7WTK - chains A and I of the 9 polymer chains in the assembly; structure by electron microscopy, 3.60 A resolution.

== Chain A ==
Name: Spike glycoprotein
Organism: Severe acute respiratory syndrome coronavirus 2
UniProt: P0DTC2 (SPIKE_SARS2); aligned to UniProt positions 14-1159 over residues 14-1164 (the alignment contains insertions or deletions, so no single offset holds)
Amino-acid sequence (1149 residues; each row starts with the number of its first residue; note: 5 numbers in that range are skipped by the numbering (no residue carries them; nothing is unmodelled there)):
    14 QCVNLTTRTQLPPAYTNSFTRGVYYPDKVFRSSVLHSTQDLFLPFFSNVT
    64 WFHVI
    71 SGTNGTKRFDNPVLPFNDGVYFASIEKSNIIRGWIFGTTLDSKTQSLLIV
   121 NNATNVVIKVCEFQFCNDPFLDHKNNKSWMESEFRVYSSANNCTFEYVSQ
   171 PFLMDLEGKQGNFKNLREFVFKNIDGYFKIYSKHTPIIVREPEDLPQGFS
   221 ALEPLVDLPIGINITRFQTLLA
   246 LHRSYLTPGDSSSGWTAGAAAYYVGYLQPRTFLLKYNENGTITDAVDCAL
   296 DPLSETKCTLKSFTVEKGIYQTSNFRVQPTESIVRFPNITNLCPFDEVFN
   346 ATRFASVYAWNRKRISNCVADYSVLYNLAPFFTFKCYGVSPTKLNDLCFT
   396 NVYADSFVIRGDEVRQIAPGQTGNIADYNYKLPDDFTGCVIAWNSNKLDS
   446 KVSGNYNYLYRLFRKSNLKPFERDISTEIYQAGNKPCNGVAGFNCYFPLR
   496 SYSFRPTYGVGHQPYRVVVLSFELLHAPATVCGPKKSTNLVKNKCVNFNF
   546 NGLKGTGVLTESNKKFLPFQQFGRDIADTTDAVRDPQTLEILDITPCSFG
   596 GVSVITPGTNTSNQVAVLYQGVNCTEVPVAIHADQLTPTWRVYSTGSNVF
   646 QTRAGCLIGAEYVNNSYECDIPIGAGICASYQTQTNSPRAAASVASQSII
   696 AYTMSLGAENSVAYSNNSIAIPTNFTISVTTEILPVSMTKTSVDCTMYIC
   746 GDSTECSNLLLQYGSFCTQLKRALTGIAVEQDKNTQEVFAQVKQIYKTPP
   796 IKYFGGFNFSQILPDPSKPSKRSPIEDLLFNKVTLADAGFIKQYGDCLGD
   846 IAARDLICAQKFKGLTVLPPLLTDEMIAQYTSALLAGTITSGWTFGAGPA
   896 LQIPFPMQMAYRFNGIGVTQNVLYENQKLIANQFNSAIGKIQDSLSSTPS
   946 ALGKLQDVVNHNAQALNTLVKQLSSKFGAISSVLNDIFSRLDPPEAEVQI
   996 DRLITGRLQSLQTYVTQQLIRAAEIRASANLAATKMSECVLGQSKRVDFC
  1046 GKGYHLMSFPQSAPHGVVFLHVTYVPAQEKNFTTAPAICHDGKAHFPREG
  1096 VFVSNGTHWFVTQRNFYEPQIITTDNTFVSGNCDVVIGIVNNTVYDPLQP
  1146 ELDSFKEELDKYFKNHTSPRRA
Unresolved in the structure: 71-76, 246-255, 679-690, 831-850, 1165-1167
Cystine bridges: Cys15-Cys136, Cys131-Cys163, Cys293-Cys303, Cys338-Cys363, Cys381-Cys434, Cys393-Cys527, Cys482-Cys490, Cys619-Cys651, Cys664-Cys673, Cys740-Cys762, Cys745-Cys751, Cys1034-Cys1045, Cys1084-Cys1128
Covalently attached groups: N-acetylglucosamine (NAG) linked to Asn17, Asn61, Asn125, Asn145, Asn233, Asn605, Asn618, Asn659, Asn711, Asn719, Asn803, Asn1100, Asn1136, Asn1160
Sequence notes: variant Val67 (Ala in P0DTC2), Ile95 (Thr in P0DTC2), Asp142 (Gly in P0DTC2), Ile208 (Leu212 in P0DTC2), Asp341 (Gly339 in P0DTC2), Leu373 (Ser371 in P0DTC2), Pro375 (Ser373 in P0DTC2), Phe377 (Ser375 in P0DTC2), Asn419 (Lys417 in P0DTC2), Lys442 (Asn440 in P0DTC2), Ser448 (Gly446 in P0DTC2), Asn479 (Ser477 in P0DTC2), Lys480 (Thr478 in P0DTC2), Ala486 (Glu484 in P0DTC2), Arg495 (Gln493 in P0DTC2), Ser498 (Gly496 in P0DTC2), Arg500 (Gln498 in P0DTC2), Tyr503 (Asn501 in P0DTC2), His507 (Tyr505 in P0DTC2), Lys549 (Thr547 in P0DTC2), Gly616 (Asp614 in P0DTC2), Tyr657 (His655 in P0DTC2), Ala685 (Arg683 in P0DTC2), Ala687 (Arg685 in P0DTC2), Lys766 (Asn764 in P0DTC2), Tyr798 (Asp796 in P0DTC2), Pro819 (Phe817 in P0DTC2), Lys858 (Asn856 in P0DTC2), Pro894 (Ala892 in P0DTC2), Pro901 (Ala899 in P0DTC2), Pro944 (Ala942 in P0DTC2), His956 (Gln954 in P0DTC2), Lys971 (Asn969 in P0DTC2), Phe983 (Leu981 in P0DTC2); insertion (211-213); engineered mutation Pro988 (Lys986 in P0DTC2), Pro989 (Val987 in P0DTC2); expression tag (1165-1167)
UniProt features mapped onto this chain:
  - glycosylation (N-linked (GlcNAc...) asparagine): Asn17 (complex), Asn61 (hybrid), Asn336 (complex), Asn608 (hybrid)

== Chain I ==
Name: Heavy chain of XGv286
Organism: Homo sapiens
Amino-acid sequence (118 residues; each row starts with the number of its first residue):
     2 VQLVQSGAEVKKPGASVKVSCKASGYTFSSYYIHWVRQAPGQGPEWMAII
    52 NPGDGGASYAQKFQGRVTLTRDTSTSTLYMELSSLRSEDTAVYYCARAEG
   102 SSWLGWFDPWGQGTLVTV
Cystine bridges: Cys22-Cys96

== Interface between chain A and chain I ==
Residue-residue contacts (16):
  Lys442(A) - Leu105(I)
  Val447(A) - Tyr33(I)
  Val447(A) - Ile50(I)  hydrophobic
  Val447(A) - Asn52(I)
  Val447(A) - Gly57(I)
  Val447(A) - Ala58(I)
  Val447(A) - Ser59(I)  hydrogen bond (backbone-backbone)
  Val447(A) - Trp104(I)  hydrophobic
  Ser448(A) - Gly57(I)
  Arg500(A) - Ala58(I)  hydrogen bond (side chain-backbone)
  Arg500(A) - Ser59(I)
  Pro501(A) - Ser59(I)
  Pro501(A) - Trp104(I)  hydrophobic
  Thr502(A) - Ser59(I)  hydrogen bond
  Thr502(A) - Tyr60(I)  hydrogen bond (side chain-backbone)
  Thr502(A) - Trp104(I)
Other interface residues (no listed pair), chain I (12 interface residues in all): Trp47, Asp55, Ala61

== Summary ==
6 residues of chain A and 12 residues of chain I are in contact; the contacts include 4 hydrogen bonds. Among
the polar pairs are Arg500(A)-Ala58(I), Thr502(A)-Ser59(I) and Thr502(A)-Tyr60(I). N-acetylglucosamine is
covalently linked to Asn17(A), Asn61(A), Asn125(A), Asn145(A), Asn233(A) and Asn605(A) and 8 more.
Chain A is Spike glycoprotein (Severe acute respiratory syndrome coronavirus 2) and chain I is Heavy chain of
XGv286 (Homo sapiens); the structure, SARS-CoV-2 Omicron variant spike in complex with Fab XGv286, was
determined by electron microscopy, deposited together with 7WTF, 7WTG and 7WTJ.
